Entry 5YZY (X-ray diffraction, 2.61 A resolution); this record covers chains B and C of the 3 polymer chains in the assembly.

[Chain B]
Molecule: 13-nt DNA strand
Sequence (13 nucleotides; numbered 1 to 13; the number before each row is that of its first residue):
     1 TATCCATGCA GAA

[Chain C]
Molecule: B3 domain-containing transcription repressor VAL1
From: Arabidopsis thaliana
Notes: fragment: B3 domain, DNA binding domain
UniProt: Q8W4L5 (VAL1_ARATH); numbering as in UniProt (aligned over 273-400)
Sequence (128 residues; numbered 273 to 400; the number before each row is that of its first residue):
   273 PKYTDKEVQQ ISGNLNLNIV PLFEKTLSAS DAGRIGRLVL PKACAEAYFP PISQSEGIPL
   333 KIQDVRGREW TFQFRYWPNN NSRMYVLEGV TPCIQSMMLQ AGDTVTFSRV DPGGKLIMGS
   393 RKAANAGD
Not modelled in the structure: 273-286, 398-400
Metal / ion sites: Hg2+ near Cys-365 (its only coordinating residue here)
Curated features (UniProtKB/Swiss-Prot):
  - DNA-binding region: Phe-295 to Ala-396 (TF-B3)

[Interface between chain B and chain C]
Pairs across the interface - 15 pairs, chain B then chain C:
  DC4(B) / Asn-352(C)  base contact
  DC5(B) / Val-311(C)  sugar contact
  DC5(B) / Pro-313(C)  phosphate contact
  DC5(B) / Lys-314(C)  hydrogen bond to the phosphate
  DC5(B) / Asn-351(C)  hydrogen bond to the base
  DA6(B) / Lys-297(C)  salt bridge to the phosphate
  DA6(B) / Ser-300(C)  sugar contact
  DA6(B) / Ser-302(C)  sugar contact
  DA6(B) / Asp-303(C)  phosphate contact
  DA6(B) / Val-311(C)  phosphate contact
  DA6(B) / Met-356(C)  base contact
  DT7(B) / Ser-300(C)  hydrogen bond to the phosphate
  DT7(B) / Ala-301(C)  phosphate contact
  DT7(B) / Ser-302(C)  hydrogen bond to the phosphate
  DT7(B) / Met-356(C)  base contact
Other interface residues (no listed pair), chain B (5 interface residues in all): DG8
Other interface residues (no listed pair), chain C (13 interface residues in all): Arg-309, Leu-312

[Summary]
The interface between chain B and chain C involves 5 residues on one side and 13 on the other, with 4 hydrogen
bonds and 1 salt bridge. Polar contacts include DC5(B)/Asn-351(C), DC5(B)/Lys-314(C) and DT7(B)/Ser-300(C).
Curated annotation (UniProt) lists a DNA-binding region on chain C.
Here chain B is a 13-nt DNA strand and chain C is B3 domain-containing transcription repressor VAL1
(Arabidopsis thaliana). Entry 5YZY (AtVAL1 B3 domain in complex with 13bp-DNA) was determined by X-ray
diffraction together with 5YZZ and 5Z00 from the same study.
